4PUO - chains A and B of the 4 polymer chains in the assembly; structure by X-ray diffraction, 2.90 A resolution.

# Chain A
Name: HIV-1 Reverse Transcriptase, p66 subunit
From: Human immunodeficiency virus type 1
Notes: EC 2.7.7.49, 2.7.7.7, 3.1.26.13, 3.1.13.2
UniProtKB: P03366 (POL_HV1B1); residues 1-554 here correspond to UniProt positions 600-1153 (UniProt number = residue number + 599)
Amino-acid sequence (556 residues; numbered -1 to 554; the number before each row is that of its first residue; numbers below 1 keep their minus sign (Met-1 is residue -1)):
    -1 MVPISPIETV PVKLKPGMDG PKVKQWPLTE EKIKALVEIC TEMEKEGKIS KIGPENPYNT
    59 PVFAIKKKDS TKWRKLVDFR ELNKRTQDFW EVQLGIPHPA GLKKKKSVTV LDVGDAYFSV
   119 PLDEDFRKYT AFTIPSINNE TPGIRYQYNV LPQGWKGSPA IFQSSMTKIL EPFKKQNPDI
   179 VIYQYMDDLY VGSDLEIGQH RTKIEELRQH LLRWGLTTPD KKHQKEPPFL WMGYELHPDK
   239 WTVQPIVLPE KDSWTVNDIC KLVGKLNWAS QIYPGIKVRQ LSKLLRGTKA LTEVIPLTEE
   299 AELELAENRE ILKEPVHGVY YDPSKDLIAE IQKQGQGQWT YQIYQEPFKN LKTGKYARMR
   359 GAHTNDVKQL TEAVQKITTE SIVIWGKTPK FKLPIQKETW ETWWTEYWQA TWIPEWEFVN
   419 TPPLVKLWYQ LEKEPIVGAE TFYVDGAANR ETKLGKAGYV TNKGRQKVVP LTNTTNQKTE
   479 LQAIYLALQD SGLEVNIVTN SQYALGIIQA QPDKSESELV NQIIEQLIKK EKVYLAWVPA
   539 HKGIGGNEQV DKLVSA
Unresolved in the structure: -1
Differences from the reference sequence: expression tag (-1 to 0); engineered mutation Cys258 (Gln857 in P03366), Ser280 (Cys879 in P03366), Asn498 (Asp1097 in P03366)
Ligand contacts: non-nucleoside rt inhibitor nevirapine (NVP; 11-cyclopropyl-5,11-dihydro-4-methyl-6H-dipyrido[3,2-b:2',3'-e][1,4]diazepin-6-one): Pro95, Leu100, Lys101, Lys103, Val106, Val179, Tyr181, Tyr188, Gly190, Phe227, Trp229, Leu234, His235, Pro236, Tyr318
Curated features (UniProtKB/Swiss-Prot):
  - region: Phe227 to His235 (RT 'primer grip')
  - motif: Trp398 to Trp414 (Tryptophan repeat motif)
  - binding site (Mg(2+)): Asp110, Asp185, Asp186, Asp443, Glu478, Asp549
  - site: Trp401 (Essential for RT p66/p51 heterodimerization), Trp414 (Essential for RT p66/p51 heterodimerization), Phe440, Tyr441 (Cleavage)
From the paper describing this entry:
  - catalytic residues: Glu478 (citing earlier work)
  - mutagenesis - N474A, N474A/Q475A: decreased catalytic activity (citing earlier work)

# Chain B
Name: HIV-1 Reverse Transcriptase, p51 subunit
From: Human immunodeficiency virus type 1
Notes: EC 2.7.7.49, 2.7.7.7
UniProtKB: P03366 (POL_HV1B1); residues 1-428 here correspond to UniProt positions 600-1027 (UniProt number = residue number + 599)
Amino-acid sequence (428 residues; each row starts with the number of its first residue):
     1 PISPIETVPV KLKPGMDGPK VKQWPLTEEK IKALVEICTE MEKEGKISKI GPENPYNTPV
    61 FAIKKKDSTK WRKLVDFREL NKRTQDFWEV QLGIPHPAGL KKKKSVTVLD VGDAYFSVPL
   121 DEDFRKYTAF TIPSINNETP GIRYQYNVLP QGWKGSPAIF QSSMTKILEP FKKQNPDIVI
   181 YQYMDDLYVG SDLEIGQHRT KIEELRQHLL RWGLTTPDKK HQKEPPFLWM GYELHPDKWT
   241 VQPIVLPEKD SWTVNDIQKL VGKLNWASQI YPGIKVRQLS KLLRGTKALT EVIPLTEEAE
   301 LELAENREIL KEPVHGVYYD PSKDLIAEIQ KQGQGQWTYQ IYQEPFKNLK TGKYARMRGA
   361 HTNDVKQLTE AVQKITTESI VIWGKTPKFK LPIQKETWET WWTEYWQATW IPEWEFVNTP
   421 PLVKLWYQ
Unresolved in the structure: 1-3, 218-230
Differences from the reference sequence: engineered mutation Ser280 (Cys879 in P03366)
Curated features (UniProtKB/Swiss-Prot):
  - region: Phe227 to His235 (RT 'primer grip')
  - motif: Trp398 to Trp414 (Tryptophan repeat motif)
  - binding site (Mg(2+)): Asp110, Asp185, Asp186
  - site (Essential for RT p66/p51 heterodimerization): Trp401, Trp414

# Chain A / chain B interface
Contacting residue pairs - 99 pairs, chain A then chain B:
  Val8(A) - Glu53(B)
  Gln85(A) - Glu53(B)  hydrogen bond (side chain-backbone)
  Asp86(A) - Lys20(B)  salt bridge
  Asp86(A) - Pro55(B)
  Phe87(A) - Pro52(B)
  Phe87(A) - Pro55(B)
  Trp88(A) - Lys20(B)
  Trp88(A) - Pro52(B)  hydrogen bond (backbone-backbone)
  Trp88(A) - Asn54(B)
  Trp88(A) - Pro55(B)
  Trp88(A) - Asn57(B)  hydrogen bond
  Trp88(A) - Thr131(B)  hydrogen bond
  Trp88(A) - Arg143(B)
  Leu92(A) - Asn137(B)
  Gly93(A) - Asn137(B)
  Ile94(A) - Asn137(B)
  Pro95(A) - Asn136(B)
  Pro95(A) - Asn137(B)
  His96(A) - Asn136(B)  hydrogen bond (backbone-side chain)
  Gly99(A) - Glu138(B)
  Lys101(A) - Glu138(B)  salt bridge
  Ala158(A) - Pro52(B)
  Ser162(A) - Pro52(B)
  Glu169(A) - Lys49(B)  salt bridge
  Tyr181(A) - Asn137(B)
  Tyr181(A) - Glu138(B)
  Arg358(A) - Gln394(B)
  Arg358(A) - Glu396(B)  salt bridge
  Gln373(A) - Thr397(B)  hydrogen bond
  Gln373(A) - Trp401(B)
  Thr376(A) - Trp401(B)
  Ile380(A) - Leu26(B)
  Val381(A) - Pro25(B)  hydrophobic
  Val381(A) - Asn136(B)  hydrogen bond (backbone-backbone)
  Ile382(A) - Ile135(B)
  Ile382(A) - Asn136(B)
  Trp383(A) - Ile135(B)
  Gly384(A) - Thr27(B)
  Gly384(A) - Glu28(B)  hydrogen bond (backbone-backbone)
  Trp402(A) - Lys331(B)  hydrogen bond (backbone-side chain)
  Trp402(A) - His361(B)
  Trp402(A) - Thr362(B)
  Trp402(A) - Asp364(B)
  Tyr405(A) - Lys331(B)  hydrogen bond (backbone-side chain)
  Trp406(A) - Lys331(B)
  Trp406(A) - Val417(B)
  Trp406(A) - Asn418(B)
  Trp406(A) - Thr419(B)
  Trp406(A) - Pro421(B)  hydrophobic
  Gln407(A) - Lys331(B)  hydrogen bond (backbone-side chain)
  Gln407(A) - Asp364(B)
  Gln407(A) - Pro392(B)
  Gln407(A) - Ile393(B)
  Gln407(A) - Gln394(B)  hydrogen bond
  Gln407(A) - Val417(B)  hydrogen bond (side chain-backbone)
  Ala408(A) - Asp364(B)
  Ala408(A) - Pro392(B)  hydrogen bond (backbone-backbone)
  Ala408(A) - Ile393(B)
  Thr409(A) - Asp364(B)  hydrogen bond (backbone-side chain)
  Trp410(A) - Thr362(B)
  Trp410(A) - Asn363(B)
  Trp410(A) - Val365(B)  hydrophobic
  Trp410(A) - Trp401(B)
  Trp410(A) - Tyr405(B)
  Pro412(A) - Trp401(B)
  Glu432(A) - Lys259(B)  salt bridge
  Pro433(A) - Asn255(B)
  Pro433(A) - Thr290(B)
  Ile434(A) - Thr290(B)
  Val435(A) - Thr290(B)
  Thr439(A) - Ala288(B)
  Thr439(A) - Leu289(B)  hydrogen bond (side chain-backbone)
  Tyr441(A) - Gln258(B)
  Tyr441(A) - Thr286(B)
  Tyr441(A) - Lys287(B)  hydrogen bond (side chain-backbone)
  Val458(A) - Thr286(B)
  Thr459(A) - Thr286(B)
  Asn460(A) - Thr286(B)
  Asn460(A) - Lys287(B)
  Asn460(A) - Ala288(B)
  Asn494(A) - Leu289(B)
  Val496(A) - Leu289(B)  hydrophobic
  Gln500(A) - Leu422(B)
  Tyr532(A) - Asn255(B)  hydrogen bond
  Tyr532(A) - Leu289(B)  hydrophobic
  Trp535(A) - Leu422(B)  hydrophobic
  Val536(A) - Gln258(B)
  Lys540(A) - Val276(B)
  Lys540(A) - Ser280(B)  hydrogen bond (backbone-side chain)
  Gly541(A) - Ser280(B)
  Ile542(A) - Leu283(B)  hydrophobic
  Gly543(A) - Leu283(B)  hydrogen bond (backbone-backbone)
  Gly543(A) - Arg284(B)
  Gly543(A) - Gly285(B)
  Gly544(A) - Gly285(B)  hydrogen bond (backbone-backbone)
  Gly544(A) - Thr286(B)
  Glu546(A) - Arg284(B)  salt bridge
  Gln547(A) - Arg284(B)  hydrogen bond (side chain-backbone)
  Gln547(A) - Gly285(B)
Also at the interface, not in a pair above, chain A (67 interface residues in all): Pro9, Val90, Leu100, Ile159, Gln161, Lys172, Gln182, Thr377, Thr403, Gly436, Gly504, Ala534, Pro537
Also at the interface, not in a pair above, chain B (60 interface residues in all): Val21, Thr139, Pro140, Gly141, Val254, Val261, Gly262, Asn265, Trp337, Leu368, Thr400, Pro420

# Summary
Chain A and chain B form an interface of 67 and 60 residues respectively; the contacts include 22 hydrogen
bonds and 6 salt bridges. Polar pairs include Asp86(A)-Lys20(B), Lys101(A)-Glu138(B) and Glu169(A)-Lys49(B).
Bound to chain A: non-nucleoside rt inhibitor nevirapine. From the paper: the catalytic residue Glu478(A);
N474A and N474A/Q475A of chain A reduce catalytic activity.
Chain A is HIV-1 Reverse Transcriptase, p66 subunit and chain B is HIV-1 Reverse Transcriptase, p51 subunit,
both from Human immunodeficiency virus type 1; the structure, Crystal structure of HIV-1 reverse transcriptase
in complex with RNA/DNA and Nevirapine, was determined by X-ray diffraction, deposited together with 4PWD and
4Q0B.
